PDB entry 2RHL | X-ray diffraction, 2.45 A resolution | chain A

[Chain A]
Protein: Cell Division Protein ftsZ
Organism: Bacillus subtilis
UniProt: P17865 (FTSZ_BACSU); residues 12-315 here = UniProt positions 12-315
Amino-acid sequence (325 residues; numbered 11 to 335; the number before each row is that of its first residue):
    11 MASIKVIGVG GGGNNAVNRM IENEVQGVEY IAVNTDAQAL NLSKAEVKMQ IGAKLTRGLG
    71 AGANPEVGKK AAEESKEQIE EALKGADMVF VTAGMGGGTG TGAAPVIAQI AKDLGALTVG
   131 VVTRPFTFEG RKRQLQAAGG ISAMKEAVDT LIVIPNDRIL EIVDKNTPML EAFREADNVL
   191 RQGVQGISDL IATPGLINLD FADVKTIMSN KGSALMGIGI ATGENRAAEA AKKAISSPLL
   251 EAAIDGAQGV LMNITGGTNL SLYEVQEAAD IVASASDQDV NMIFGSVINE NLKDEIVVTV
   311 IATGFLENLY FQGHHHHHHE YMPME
Disordered / not traced: 11, 317-335
Differences from the reference sequence: expression tag (11, 316-335)
Ligand contacts: GDP (guanosine-5'-diphosphate): Gly20, Gly21, Gly22, Asn25, Gly104, Met105, Gly106, Gly107, Gly108, Thr109, Gly110, Pro135, Phe136, Glu139, Arg143, Asn166, Phe183, Ala186, Asp187, Leu190
Swiss-Prot annotation at these positions:
  - binding site (GTP): Gly21 to Asn25, Gly108 to Gly110, Glu139, Arg143, Asp187
  - mutagenesis: Asp280 (D280R: Disrupts interaction with MciZ)
What the authors report for this chain:
  - interface residues: Lys64, Asn74, Glu76, Glu84
  - binding site for GDP: Gly21 to Gly22, Gly108 to Gly110

[Overview]
Chain A binds GDP. Curated annotation (UniProt) lists 11 GTP-binding residues and one mutagenesis site. From
the paper: a binding site for GDP at Gly21 and Gly108; interface residues Lys64, Asn74 and Glu76 among others.
Chain A is Cell Division Protein ftsZ (Bacillus subtilis); the structure, Synthetic Gene Encoded Bacillus
Subtilis FtsZ NCS Dimer with Bound GDP, was determined by X-ray diffraction together with 2RHH and 2RHO from
the same study.
